Entry 3WA3 (X-ray diffraction, 1.55 A resolution); this record covers chain A.

[Chain A]
Name: Phenylethylamine oxidase
From: Arthrobacter globiformis
Notes: EC 1.4.3.21
Reference sequence: P46881 (PAOX_ARTGO); residues 9-629 here = UniProt positions 9-629
Chain sequence (621 residues; each row starts with the number of its first residue):
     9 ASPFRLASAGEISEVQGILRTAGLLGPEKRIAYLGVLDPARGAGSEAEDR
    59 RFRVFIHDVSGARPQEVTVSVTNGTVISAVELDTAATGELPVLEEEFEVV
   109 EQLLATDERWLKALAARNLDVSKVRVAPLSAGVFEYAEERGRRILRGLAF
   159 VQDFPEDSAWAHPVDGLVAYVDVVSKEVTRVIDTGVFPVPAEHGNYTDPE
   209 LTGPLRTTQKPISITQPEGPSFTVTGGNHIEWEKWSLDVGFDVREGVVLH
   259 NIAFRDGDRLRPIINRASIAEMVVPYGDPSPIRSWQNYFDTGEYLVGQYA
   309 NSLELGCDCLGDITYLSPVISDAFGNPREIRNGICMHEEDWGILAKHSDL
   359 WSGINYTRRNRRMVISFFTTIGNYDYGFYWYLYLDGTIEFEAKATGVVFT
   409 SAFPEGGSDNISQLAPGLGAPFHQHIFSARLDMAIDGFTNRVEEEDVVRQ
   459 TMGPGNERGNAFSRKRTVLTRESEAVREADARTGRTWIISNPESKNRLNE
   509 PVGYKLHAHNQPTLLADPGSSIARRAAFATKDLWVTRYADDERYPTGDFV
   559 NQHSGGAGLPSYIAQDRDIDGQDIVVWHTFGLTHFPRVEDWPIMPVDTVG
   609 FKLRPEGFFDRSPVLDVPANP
Cystine bridges: Cys317-Cys343
Modified / non-standard residues: Tyr382 (5-(2-carboxy-2-aminoethyl)-2-hydroxy-1,4-benzoquinone; TPQ)
Ion coordination: Cu ion: His431, His433, His592; Na+: Asp440, Met441, Asp581, Ile582
Ligand contacts: nitrogen molecule (HDZ): Glu486, Ala487, Arg490
Swiss-Prot annotation at these positions:
  - active site: Asp298 (Proton acceptor), Tyr382 (Schiff-base intermediate with substrate)
  - binding site (substrate): Tyr296 to Tyr307, Ile379 to Tyr384
  - binding site (Cu cation): His431, His433, His592
  - modified residue: Tyr382 (2',4',5'-topaquinone)

[Overview]
Bound to chain A: nitrogen molecule. The Cu ion site is built by His431, His433 and His592. Asp440, Met441,
Asp581 and Ile582 form the Na+ site. UniProt lists active-site residues Asp298 and Tyr382, 18
substrate-binding residues and 3 Cu cation-binding residues.
Chain A is Phenylethylamine oxidase (Arthrobacter globiformis); the structure, Crystal structure of copper
amine oxidase from arthrobacter globiformis in N2 condition, was determined by X-ray diffraction, deposited
together with 3WA2.
